PDB entry 6EQ9 | X-ray diffraction, 1.83 A resolution | chain A

== Chain A ==
Protein: Mitogen-activated protein kinase 10
Source organism: Homo sapiens
Notes: EC 2.7.11.24
UniProtKB: P53779 (MK10_HUMAN), isoform P53779-2; numbering as in UniProt (aligned over 39-402)
Chain sequence (367 residues; each row starts with the number of its first residue):
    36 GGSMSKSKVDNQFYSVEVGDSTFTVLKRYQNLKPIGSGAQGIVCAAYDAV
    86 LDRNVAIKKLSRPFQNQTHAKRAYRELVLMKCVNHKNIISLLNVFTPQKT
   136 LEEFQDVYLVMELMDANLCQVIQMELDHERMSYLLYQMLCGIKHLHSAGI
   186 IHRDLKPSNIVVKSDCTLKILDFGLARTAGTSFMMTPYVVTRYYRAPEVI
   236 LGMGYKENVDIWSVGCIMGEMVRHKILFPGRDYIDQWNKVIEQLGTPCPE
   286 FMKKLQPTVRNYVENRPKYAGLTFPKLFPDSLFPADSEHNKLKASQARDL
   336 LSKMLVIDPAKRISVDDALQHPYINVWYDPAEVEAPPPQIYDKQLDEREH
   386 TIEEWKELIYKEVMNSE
Disordered / not traced: 36-45, 220-224, 401-402
Differences from the reference sequence: expression tag (36-38)
UniProt features mapped onto this chain:
  - motif: Thr-221 to Tyr-223 (TXY)
  - active site: Asp-189 (Proton acceptor)
  - binding site (ATP): Ile-70 to Val-78, Lys-93
  - modified residue: Thr-221 (Phosphothreonine), Tyr-223 (Phosphotyrosine)
Glycans and other covalent adducts: beta-mercaptoethanol (BME) linked to Cys-201
Metal / ion sites: Na+ site 1: His-120, Ile-123; Mg2+: Asp-207 (together with AMP-PCP); Na+ site 2: Thr-281, Pro-302
Residues lining bound ligands:
  - AMP-PCP (ACP; phosphomethylphosphonic acid adenylate ester): Ile-70, Gly-71, Ser-72, Gly-73, Ala-74, Gln-75, Gly-76, Val-78, Ala-91, Lys-93, Ile-124, Met-146, Glu-147, Leu-148, Met-149, Asn-152, Lys-191, Ser-193, Asn-194, Val-196, Leu-206, Asp-207
  - C15 (N-dodecyl-N,N-dimethyl-3-ammonio-1-propanesulfonate): Gly-215, Thr-216, Ile-235, Leu-236, Gly-237, Met-238, Gly-239, Tyr-240, Tyr-268, Ile-269, Trp-272, Gln-291, Val-294
Reported in the primary citation:
  - binding site for AMP-PCP: Met-149

== Summary ==
Bound to chain A: AMP-PCP and compound C15. His-120 and Ile-123 form the Na+ site 1. The Na+ site 2 is built
by Thr-281 and Pro-302. Curated annotation (UniProt) lists active-site residue Asp-189 and 10 ATP-binding
residues. From the paper: a binding site for AMP-PCP at Met-149.
Chain A is Mitogen-activated protein kinase 10 (Homo sapiens); the structure, Crystal structure of JNK3 in
complex with AMP-PCP, was determined by X-ray diffraction (same publication as 6EKD and 6EMH).
